PDB entry 5CA1 | X-ray diffraction, 2.40 A resolution | chains B and F of the 6 polymer chains in the assembly

Chain B:
Molecule: Tubulin beta-2 chain
From: Gallus gallus
UniProt: P32882 (TBB2_CHICK); residue numbers follow UniProt; this construct covers 1-445
Amino-acid sequence (445 residues; row label = number of the first residue in the row):
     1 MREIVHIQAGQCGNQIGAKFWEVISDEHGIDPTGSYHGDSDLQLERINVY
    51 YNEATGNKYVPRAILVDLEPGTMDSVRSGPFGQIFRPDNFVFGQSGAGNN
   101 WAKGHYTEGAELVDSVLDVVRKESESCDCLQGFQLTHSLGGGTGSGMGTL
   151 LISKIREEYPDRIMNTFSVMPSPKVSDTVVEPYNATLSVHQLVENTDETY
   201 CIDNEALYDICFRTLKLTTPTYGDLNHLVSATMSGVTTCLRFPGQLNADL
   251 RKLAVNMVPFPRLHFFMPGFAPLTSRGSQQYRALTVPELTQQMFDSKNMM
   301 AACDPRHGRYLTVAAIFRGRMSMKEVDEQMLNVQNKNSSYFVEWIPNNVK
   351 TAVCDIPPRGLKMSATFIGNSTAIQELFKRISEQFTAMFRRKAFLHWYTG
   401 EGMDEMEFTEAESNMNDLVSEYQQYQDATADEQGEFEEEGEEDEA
Not modelled in the structure: 1, 429-445
Metal / ion sites: Mg2+: Gln-11 (together with GDP)
Small-molecule neighbours:
  - GDP (guanosine-5'-diphosphate): Gly-10, Gln-11, Cys-12, Gln-15, Ile-16, Asp-67, Ala-97, Asn-99, Ser-138, Gly-140, Gly-141, Gly-142, Thr-143, Gly-144, Val-169, Pro-171, Val-175, Asp-177, Glu-181, Asn-204, Leu-207, Tyr-222, Leu-225, Asn-226
  - nocodazole (NZO): Tyr-50, Gln-134, Asn-165, Phe-167, Glu-198, Tyr-200, Val-236, Thr-237, Cys-239, Leu-240, Leu-246, Leu-250, Leu-253, Met-257, Ala-314, Ala-315, Ile-316, Lys-350, Thr-351, Ala-352, Ile-368
Curated features (UniProtKB/Swiss-Prot):
  - motif: Met-1 to Ile-4 (MREI motif)
  - binding site (GTP): Gln-11, Glu-69, Ser-138, Gly-142, Thr-143, Gly-144, Asn-204, Asn-226
  - binding site (Mg(2+)): Glu-69
  - modified residue: Glu-438 (5-glutamyl polyglutamate)

Chain F:
Molecule: Uncharacterized protein
From: Gallus gallus
UniProt: E1BQ43 (E1BQ43_CHICK); residues 1-378 here = UniProt positions 1-378
Amino-acid sequence (384 residues; numbered 1 to 384; the number before each row is that of its first residue):
     1 MYTFVVRDENSSVYAEVSRLLLATGQWKRLRKDNPRFNLMLGERNRLPFG
    51 RLGHEPGLVQLVNYYRGADKLCRKASLVKLIKTSPELSESCTWFPESYVI
   101 YPTNLKTPVAPAQNGIRHLINNTRTDEREVFLAAYNRRREGREGNVWIAK
   151 SSAGAKGEGILISSEASELLDFIDEQGQVHVIQKYLEKPLLLEPGHRKFD
   201 IRSWVLVDHLYNIYLYREGVLRTSSEPYNSANFQDKTCHLTNHCIQKEYS
   251 KNYGRYEEGNEMFFEEFNQYLMDALNTTLENSILLQIKHIIRSCLMCIEP
   301 AISTKHLHYQSFQLFGFDFMVDEELKVWLIEVNGAPACAQKLYAELCQGI
   351 VDVAISSVFPLADTGQKTSQPTSIFIKLHHHHHH
Not modelled in the structure: 104-125, 150-160, 248-251, 363-371, 381-384
Sequence notes: expression tag (379-384)
Small-molecule neighbours: AMP-PCP (ACP; phosphomethylphosphonic acid adenylate ester): Lys-74, Ile-148, Gln-183, Lys-184, Tyr-185, Leu-186, Lys-198, Asp-200, Arg-202, Arg-222, His-239, Leu-240, Thr-241, Asn-242, Asp-318, Ile-330, Glu-331, Asn-333

How chain B and chain F interact:
Pairs across the interface (7; chain B residue first):
  Leu-331(B) with Arg-36(F); Pro-56(F)
  Asn-335(B) with Thr-3(F); Arg-36(F), hydrogen bond; Leu-58(F)
  Ser-338(B) with Leu-30(F); Asn-34(F)
Other interface residues (no listed pair), chain B (5 interface residues in all): Gln-334, Asn-347
Other interface residues (no listed pair), chain F (8 interface residues in all): Glu-55, Gly-57

Summary:
The interface between chain B and chain F involves 5 residues on one side and 8 on the other; the contacts
include 1 hydrogen bond. Its one hydrogen-bonded contact is Asn-335(B)/Arg-36(F). Bound to chain B: GDP and
nocodazole. Bound to chain F: AMP-PCP.
Here chain B is Tubulin beta-2 chain and chain F is Uncharacterized protein, both from Gallus gallus. Entry
5CA1 (Crystal structure of T2R-TTL-Nocodazole complex) was determined by X-ray diffraction (same publication
as 5C8Y, 5CA0 and 5CB4).
